PDB entry 7V1W | X-ray diffraction, 1.86 A resolution | chains A and E of the 6 polymer chains in the assembly

Chain A (and E):
Name: Difructose dianhydride I synthase/hydrolase (alphaFFase1)
From: Bifidobacterium dentium
Notes: chain E of this document is another copy of the same molecule, construct and numbering; everything in this record applies to it too
Reference sequence: A0A6L9SN29 (A0A6L9SN29_9BIFI); numbering as in UniProt (aligned over 1-452)
Chain sequence (460 residues; each row starts with the number of its first residue):
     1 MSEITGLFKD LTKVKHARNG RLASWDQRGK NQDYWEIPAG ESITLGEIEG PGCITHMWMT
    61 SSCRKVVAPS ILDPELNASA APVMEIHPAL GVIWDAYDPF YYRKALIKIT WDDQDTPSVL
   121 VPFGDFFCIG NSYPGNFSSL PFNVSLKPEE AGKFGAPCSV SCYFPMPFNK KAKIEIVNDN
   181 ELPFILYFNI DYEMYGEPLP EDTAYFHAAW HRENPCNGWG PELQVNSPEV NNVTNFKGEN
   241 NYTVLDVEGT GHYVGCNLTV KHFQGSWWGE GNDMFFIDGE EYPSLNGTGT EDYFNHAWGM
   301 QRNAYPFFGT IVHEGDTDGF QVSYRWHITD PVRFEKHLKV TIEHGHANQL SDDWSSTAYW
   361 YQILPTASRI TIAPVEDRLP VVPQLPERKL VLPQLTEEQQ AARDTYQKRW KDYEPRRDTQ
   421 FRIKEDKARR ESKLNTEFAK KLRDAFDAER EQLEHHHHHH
Not modelled in the structure: 1-2, 450-460
Construct notes: expression tag (453-460)
Ion coordination: Ca2+ site 1: Asn31, Asp33 (shared with 3 residues of chain B); Ca2+ site 2: Glu270, Asn272, Thr288 (shared with 2 residues of chain C)
Small-molecule neighbours:
  - beta-D-arabinofuranose (BXX), molecule 1: Trp58, Thr60, Tyr187
  - beta-D-arabinofuranose (BXX), molecule 2: Trp267, Gly269, Glu270, Thr288, Gly289, Glu291, Asp292, Ala297, Trp298, Gly299
Reported in the primary citation:
  - binding site for beta-D-arabinofuranose: Tyr187, Trp267, Glu270, Glu291, Asp292, Trp298
  - mutagenesis - E270A, E291Q, D292A, D292N, W298A: decreased catalytic activity
  - mutagenesis - Y187F: unchanged catalytic activity
  - mutagenesis - Y187A: abolished catalytic activity
  - mutagenesis - E85A, E85Q, K147A: unchanged catalytic activity on pNP-alpha-D-Araf
  - mutagenesis - E85A, E85Q, K147A: decreased catalytic activity on inulobiose
  - specificity-determining residues: Glu85, Lys147
  - mutagenesis - W267A, E270Q, E291A: abolished expression

Chain A / chain E interface:
Contacting residue pairs - 111 pairs, chain A then chain E:
  Ala68(A) with Gln224(E)
  His87(A) with Ser266(E)
  Pro88(A) with Gln224(E), hydrogen bond (backbone-side chain); Val225(E); Gly265(E); Ser266(E)
  Ala89(A) with Asn226(E), hydrogen bond (backbone-side chain); Ser266(E); Trp267(E), hydrophobic
  Leu90(A) with Asn226(E)
  Gly91(A) with Gln224(E); Val225(E); Asn226(E); Ser227(E); Pro228(E)
  Val92(A) with Gln224(E)
  Ile93(A) with Gln224(E), hydrogen bond (backbone-side chain)
  Trp94(A) with Gln224(E); Gln264(E); Gly265(E); Ser266(E)
  Asn214(A) with Arg388(E)
  Pro215(A) with Arg388(E); Leu390(E), hydrophobic
  Asn217(A) with Pro393(E)
  Gly218(A) with Leu392(E); Pro393(E)
  Trp219(A) with Leu392(E); Pro393(E), hydrophobic; Leu395(E), hydrophobic; Gln399(E); Arg403(E), hydrogen bond (backbone-side chain)
  Gly220(A) with Arg403(E)
  Pro221(A) with Leu390(E), hydrophobic
  Glu222(A) with Arg403(E), salt bridge
  Leu223(A) with Tyr406(E), hydrophobic
  Gln224(A) with Ala68(E); Pro88(E), hydrogen bond (side chain-backbone); Gly91(E); Val92(E); Ile93(E), hydrogen bond (side chain-backbone); Trp94(E); Tyr406(E), hydrogen bond (backbone-side chain)
  Val225(A) with Pro88(E); Gly91(E)
  Asn226(A) with Ala89(E), hydrogen bond (side chain-backbone); Leu90(E); Gly91(E)
  Ser227(A) with Gly91(E); Tyr406(E)
  Pro228(A) with Gly91(E)
  Glu229(A) with Ala402(E); Thr405(E); Tyr406(E); Arg409(E), salt bridge
  Asn232(A) with Glu398(E)
  Val233(A) with Glu398(E); Gln399(E); Ala402(E), hydrophobic
  Thr234(A) with Glu398(E), hydrogen bond
  Lys261(A) with Leu385(E)
  Phe263(A) with Leu385(E), hydrophobic; Arg388(E)
  Gln264(A) with Trp94(E)
  Gly265(A) with Pro88(E); Trp94(E)
  Ser266(A) with His87(E); Pro88(E); Trp94(E)
  Trp267(A) with Ala89(E), hydrophobic
  Ser351(A) with Arg388(E), hydrogen bond (backbone-side chain)
  Val381(A) with Leu385(E), hydrophobic
  Val382(A) with Pro386(E)
  Pro383(A) with Pro383(E), hydrophobic; Gln384(E); Leu385(E)
  Gln384(A) with Pro383(E); Gln384(E), hydrogen bond (backbone-backbone)
  Leu385(A) with Lys261(E); Pro383(E)
  Pro386(A) with Val382(E)
  Arg388(A) with Pro215(E); Phe263(E); Ser351(E), hydrogen bond (side chain-backbone)
  Leu390(A) with Pro215(E), hydrophobic; Pro221(E), hydrophobic; Ser351(E)
  Leu392(A) with Gly218(E); Trp219(E)
  Pro393(A) with Asn217(E); Gly218(E)
  Leu395(A) with Trp219(E), hydrophobic
  Glu398(A) with Asn232(E); Val233(E); Thr234(E), hydrogen bond
  Gln399(A) with Trp219(E); Val233(E)
  Ala402(A) with Glu229(E); Val233(E), hydrophobic
  Arg403(A) with Trp219(E), hydrogen bond (side chain-backbone); Gly220(E); Glu222(E), salt bridge; Leu223(E)
  Thr405(A) with Glu229(E)
  Tyr406(A) with Leu223(E), hydrophobic; Gln224(E), hydrogen bond (side chain-backbone); Ser227(E); Glu229(E)
  Arg409(A) with Ser227(E); Pro228(E); Glu229(E), salt bridge
Other interface residues (no listed pair), chain A (57 interface residues in all): Pro69, Ile71, Ala347, Asp352, Asp353
Other interface residues (no listed pair), chain E (55 interface residues in all): Pro69, Asn214, Ala347, Asp352, Val381

Summary:
57 residues of chain A and 55 residues of chain E are in contact, with 15 hydrogen bonds and 4 salt bridges.
Among the polar pairs are Glu222(A)-Arg403(E), Glu229(A)-Arg409(E) and Pro88(A)-Gln224(E). From the paper: a
binding site for beta-D-arabinofuranose at Tyr187(A), Trp267(A) and Glu270(A) among others; E270A, E291Q and
D292A of chain A, among others, reduce catalytic activity; 13 substitutions were tested in all.
Chain A and chain E are both Difructose dianhydride I synthase/hydrolase (alphaFFase1) (Bifidobacterium
dentium); the structure, Difructose dianhydride I synthase/hydrolase (alphaFFase1) from Bifidobacterium
dentium in complex with beta-D-arabinofuranose, was determined by X-ray diffraction together with 7V1V and
7V1X from the same study.
